PDB entry 6F2R | X-ray diffraction, 3.90 A resolution | chains A and C of the 7 polymer chains in the assembly

Chain A:
Molecule: HspB2, Heat shock protein beta-2
Organism: Homo sapiens
UniProt: Q16082 (HSPB2_HUMAN); residues 65-182 carry their UniProt numbers (118 of 149 residues fall inside the UniProt entry; the rest is not from it)
Chain sequence (213 residues; each row starts with the number of its first residue; note: 14 numbers in that range are skipped by the numbering (no residue carries them; nothing is unmodelled there); a row labelled like 50A-50Z holds insertion residues (50A, then the next letters in order); X marks 31 residues of unknown identity (built as UNK)):
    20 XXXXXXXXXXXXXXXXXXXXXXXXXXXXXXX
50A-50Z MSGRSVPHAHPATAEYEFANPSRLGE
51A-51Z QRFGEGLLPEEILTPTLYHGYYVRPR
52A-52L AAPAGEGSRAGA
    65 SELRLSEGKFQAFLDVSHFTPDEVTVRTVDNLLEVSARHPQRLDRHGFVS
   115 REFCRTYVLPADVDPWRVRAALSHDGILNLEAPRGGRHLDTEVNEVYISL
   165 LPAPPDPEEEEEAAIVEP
Disordered / not traced: 50A-50Z, 51A-51Z, 52A-52L, 156, 165-182

Chain C:
Molecule: HspB2, Heat shock protein beta-2
Organism: Homo sapiens
UniProt: Q16082 (HSPB2_HUMAN); residues 66-182 here = UniProt positions 66-182
Chain sequence (203 residues; numbered 20 to 182 plus 65 insertion-coded residues; 25 numbers in that range are skipped by the numbering (no residue carries them; nothing is unmodelled there); the number before each row is that of its first residue; a row labelled like 43A-43Z holds insertion residues (43A, then the next letters in order); X marks 21 residues of unknown identity (built as UNK)):
    20 XXXXXXXXXXXXX
    36 XXXXXXXX
43A-43Z MSGRSVPHAHPATAEYEFANPSRLGE
44A-44Z QRFGEGLLPEEILTPTLYHGYYVRPR
45A-45M AAPAGEGSRAGAS
    66 ELRLSEGKFQAFLDVSHFTPDEVTVRTVDNLLEVSARHPQRLDRHGFVSR
   116 EFCRTYVLPADVDPWRVRAALSHDGILNLEAPRGGRHLDTEVNEVYISLL
   166 PAPPDPEEEEEAAIVEP
Disordered / not traced: 43A-43Z, 44A-44Z, 45A-45M, 166-182

Interface between chain A and chain C:
Pairs across the interface (41; chain A residue first):
  Val-88(A) with Ile-162(C)
  Val-90(A) with Glu-159(C); Val-160(C); Ile-162(C), hydrophobic
  Arg-91(A) with Asn-158(C); Glu-159(C)
  Thr-92(A) with Val-157(C); Asn-158(C), hydrogen bond (side chain-backbone); Glu-159(C), hydrogen bond; Val-160(C)
  Val-93(A) with Val-157(C)
  Asp-94(A) with Asp-154(C); Thr-155(C); Glu-156(C); Val-157(C), hydrogen bond (backbone-backbone)
  Trp-130(A) with Glu-159(C)
  Val-132(A) with Val-160(C), hydrophobic
  Ala-134(A) with Ser-163(C), hydrogen bond (backbone-side chain)
  Ala-135(A) with Ser-163(C); Leu-165(C), hydrophobic
  Leu-136(A) with Ile-162(C), hydrophobic; Ser-163(C), hydrogen bond (backbone-backbone); Leu-165(C), hydrogen bond (backbone-backbone)
  Thr-155(A) with Asp-94(C)
  Val-157(A) with Thr-92(C); Val-93(C), hydrogen bond (backbone-backbone)
  Asn-158(A) with Arg-91(C); Thr-92(C), hydrogen bond; Trp-130(C)
  Glu-159(A) with Val-90(C)
  Val-160(A) with Val-90(C); Val-132(C); Ala-134(C), hydrophobic
  Tyr-161(A) with Ala-134(C)
  Ile-162(A) with Val-90(C), hydrophobic; Ala-134(C); Ala-135(C); Leu-136(C)
  Ser-163(A) with Ala-134(C), hydrogen bond (backbone-backbone); Ala-135(C)
  Leu-164(A) with Leu-136(C)
Interface residues without a listed pair, chain A (25 interface residues in all): Pro-85, Thr-89, Pro-129, Arg-131, Ser-137
Interface residues without a listed pair, chain C (25 interface residues in all): Pro-85, Val-88, Leu-142, Tyr-161, Leu-164

Summary:
The chain A/chain C interface involves 25 residues from each chain, with 9 hydrogen bonds. Polar pairs include
Thr-92(A)/Asn-158(C), Thr-92(A)/Glu-159(C) and Ala-134(A)/Ser-163(C).
Here chain A is HspB2, Heat shock protein beta-2 and chain C is HspB2, Heat shock protein beta-2, both from
Homo sapiens. Entry 6F2R (A heterotetramer of human HspB2 and HspB3) was determined by X-ray diffraction.
